2SGD - chains E and I; structure by X-ray diffraction, 1.80 A resolution.

[Chain E]
Name: Streptogrisin B
Organism: Streptomyces griseus
Notes: EC 3.4.21.81
Reference sequence: P00777 (PRTB_STRGR); the construct lacks a stretch of the UniProt sequence and is renumbered around it, so the offset changes along the chain: 16-19 = UniProt 115-118; 29-34 = UniProt 119-124; 39-48 = UniProt 125-134; 49-60 = UniProt 139-150; 8 more segments
Chain sequence (185 residues; numbered 16 to 242 plus 8 insertion-coded residues; 50 numbers in that range are skipped by the numbering (no residue carries them; nothing is unmodelled there); the number before each row is that of its first residue; a row labelled like 48A-48D holds insertion residues (48A, then the next letters in order)):
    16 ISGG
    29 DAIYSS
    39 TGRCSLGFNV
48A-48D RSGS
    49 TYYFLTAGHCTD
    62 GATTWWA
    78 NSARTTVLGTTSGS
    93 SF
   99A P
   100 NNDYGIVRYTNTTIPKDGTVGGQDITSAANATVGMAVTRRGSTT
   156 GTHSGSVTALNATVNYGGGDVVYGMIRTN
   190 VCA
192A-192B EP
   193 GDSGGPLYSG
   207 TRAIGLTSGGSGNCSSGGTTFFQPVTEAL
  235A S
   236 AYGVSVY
Curated features (UniProtKB/Swiss-Prot):
  - active site (Charge relay system): His57, Asp102, Ser195
Cystine bridges: Cys42-Cys58, Cys191-Cys220
Bound ions: K+: Ala192, Gly218 (shared with Asp18(I) of chain I)

[Chain I]
Name: Ovomucoid
Organism: Meleagris gallopavo
Notes: fragment: third domain
Reference sequence: P68390 (IOVO_MELGA); residues 6-56 here correspond to UniProt positions 135-185 (UniProt number = residue number + 129)
Chain sequence (51 residues; row label = number of the first residue in the row):
     6 VDCSEYPKPACTDEYRPLCGSDNKTYGNKCNFCNAVVESNGTLTLSHFGK
    56 C
Differences from the reference sequence: engineered mutation Asp18 (Leu147 in P68390)
Curated features (UniProtKB/Swiss-Prot):
  - glycosylation: Asn45 (N-linked (GlcNAc...) asparagine)
Cystine bridges: Cys8-Cys38, Cys16-Cys35, Cys24-Cys56
Bound ions: K+: Asp18 (shared with Ala192(E), Gly218(E) of chain E)

[Chain E / chain I interface]
Pairs across the interface (35; chain E residue first):
  Thr39(E) with Arg21(I), hydrogen bond (backbone-side chain)
  Gly40(E) with Tyr20(I)
  Arg41(E) with Glu19(I); Tyr20(I), hydrogen bond (backbone-backbone)
  Cys42(E) with Glu19(I)
  His57(E) with Thr17(I); Glu19(I)
  Val169(E) with Ala15(I), hydrophobic
  Asn170(E) with Pro14(I)
  Tyr171(E) with Lys13(I); Ala15(I); Cys16(I); Thr17(I)
  Ala192(E) with Asp18(I)
  Glu192A(E) with Asp18(I)
  Pro192B(E) with Asp18(I); Glu19(I); Tyr20(I); Gly32(I); Asn33(I); Asn36(I)
  Gly193(E) with Asp18(I), hydrogen bond (backbone-backbone); Glu19(I); Tyr20(I)
  Asp194(E) with Asp18(I), hydrogen bond (backbone-backbone)
  Ser195(E) with Asp18(I), hydrogen bond (backbone-backbone); Glu19(I), hydrogen bond (side chain-backbone)
  Ser214(E) with Thr17(I); Asp18(I), hydrogen bond (backbone-backbone)
  Gly215(E) with Cys16(I); Thr17(I); Asp18(I)
  Gly216(E) with Ala15(I); Cys16(I), hydrogen bond (backbone-backbone)
  Ser217(E) with Pro14(I)
Interface residues without a listed pair, chain E (21 interface residues in all): Cys58, Phe94, Gly172

[Overview]
21 residues of chain E face 12 of chain I across their interface; the contacts include 8 hydrogen bonds. Polar
contacts include Thr39(E)-Arg21(I), Ser195(E)-Glu19(I) and Arg41(E)-Tyr20(I). The K+ site is built by
Ala192(E), Gly218(E) and Asp18(I). From UniProt: 3 active-site residues on chain E.
Here chain E is Streptogrisin B (Streptomyces griseus) and chain I is Ovomucoid (Meleagris gallopavo). Entry
2SGD (Asp 18 variant of turkey ovomucoid inhibitor third domain complexed with streptomyces griseus proteinase
B at ...) was determined by X-ray diffraction.
